Entry 3VBG (X-ray diffraction, 2.80 A resolution); this record covers chains A and B.

# Chain A (and B)
Name: E3 ubiquitin-protein ligase Mdm2
Organism: Homo sapiens
Notes: EC 6.3.2.-; chain B of this document is another copy of the same molecule, construct and numbering; everything in this record applies to it too
Reference sequence: Q00987 (MDM2_HUMAN); residue numbers follow UniProt; this construct covers 25-109
Chain sequence (85 residues; each row starts with the number of its first residue):
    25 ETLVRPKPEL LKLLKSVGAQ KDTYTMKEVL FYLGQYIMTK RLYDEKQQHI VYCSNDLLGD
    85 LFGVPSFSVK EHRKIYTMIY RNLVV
Not modelled in the structure: 25 (chain B: fully traced)
Construct notes: engineered mutation Glu33 (Leu in Q00987)
Curated features (UniProtKB/Swiss-Prot):
  - mutagenesis: Gly58 (G58A: No effect on its ability to induce apoptosis)
Residues lining bound ligands:
  - 03M ((5Z)-5-[(6-chloro-7-methyl-1H-indol-3-yl)methylidene]-3-(3,4-difluorobenzyl)imidazolidine-2,4-dione), molecule 1: Leu54, Leu57, Gly58, Ile61, Gln72, Phe91, Val93, Ile99
  - 03M, molecule 2: Gly58, Ile61, Met62, Arg65, Tyr67, Glu69, Gln72, Val75, Val93

# Chain A / chain B interface
Residue-residue contacts - 14 pairs, chain A then chain B:
  Phe55(A) with Met62(B); Thr63(B)
  Gly58(A) with Met62(B)
  Gln59(A) with Gln59(B)
  Met62(A) with Phe55(B); Gly58(B); Gln59(B)
  Gln72(A) with Gln72(B); His73(B)
  His73(A) with Gln72(B)
  Val93(A) with Gln72(B)
  Lys94(A) with Glu69(B); Lys70(B), hydrogen bond (side chain-backbone)
  His96(A) with Glu69(B)
Other interface residues (no listed pair), chain A (12 interface residues in all): Thr63, Glu69, Lys70
Other interface residues (no listed pair), chain B (12 interface residues in all): Val93, Lys94, His96

# Overview
The chain A/chain B interface involves 12 residues from each chain, with 1 hydrogen bond. The hydrogen-bonded
pair is Lys94(A)-Lys70(B). Ligands of chain A: compound 03M. UniProt lists one mutagenesis site on chain A.
Both chains are E3 ubiquitin-protein ligase Mdm2 (Homo sapiens). Entry 3VBG (Structure of hDM2 with Dimer
Inducing Indolyl Hydantoin RO-2443) was determined by X-ray diffraction together with 3U15 from the same
study.
